PDB entry 5DRY | X-ray diffraction, 2.41 A resolution | chain A

[Chain A]
Molecule: Histone-lysine N-methyltransferase, H3 lysine-79 specific
Organism: Homo sapiens
Notes: EC 2.1.1.43
Reference sequence: Q8TEK3 (DOT1L_HUMAN); residues 2-333 here = UniProt positions 2-333
Chain sequence (334 residues; numbered 0 to 333; the number before each row is that of its first residue; numbering starts at 0):
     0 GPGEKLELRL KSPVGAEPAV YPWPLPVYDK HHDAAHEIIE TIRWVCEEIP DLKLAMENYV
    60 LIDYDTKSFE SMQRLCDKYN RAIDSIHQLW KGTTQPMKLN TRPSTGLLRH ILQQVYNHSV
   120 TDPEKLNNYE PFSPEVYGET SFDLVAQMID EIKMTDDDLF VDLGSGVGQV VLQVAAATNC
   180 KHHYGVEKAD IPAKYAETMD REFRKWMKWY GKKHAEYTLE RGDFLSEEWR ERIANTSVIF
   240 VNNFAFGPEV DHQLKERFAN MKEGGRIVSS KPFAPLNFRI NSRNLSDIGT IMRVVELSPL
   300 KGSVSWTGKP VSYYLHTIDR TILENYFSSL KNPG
Not modelled in the structure: 0-4, 93-98, 301-303, 333
Differences from the reference sequence: expression tag (0-1); cloning artifact (333)
Ion coordination: K+ near Met55 (its only coordinating residue here)
Small-molecule neighbours: 5EK (N-[1-(2-chlorophenyl)-1H-indol-6-yl]-2-{[5-(2-chlorophenyl)-1H-tetrazol-1-yl]acetyl}hydrazinecarboxamide): Phe131, Ser132, Pro133, Tyr136, Ser140, Leu143, Val144, Met147, Asp161, Gly163, Ser164, Gly165, Val166, Gly167, Gln168, Val169, Phe239, Val240, Asn241, Val267, Ser268, Ser269, Tyr312
Curated features (UniProtKB/Swiss-Prot):
  - binding site (S-adenosyl-L-methionine): Tyr136 to Thr139, Phe159 to Gln168, Glu186, Asp222, Phe223
  - modified residue: Ser297 (Phosphoserine)
From the paper describing this entry:
  - binding site for 5EK: Phe131

[Summary]
Ligands of chain A: compound 5EK. From UniProt: 17 S-adenosyl-L-methionine-binding residues. From the paper: a
binding site for 5EK at Phe131.
Chain A is Histone-lysine N-methyltransferase, H3 lysine-79 specific (Homo sapiens); the structure, Crystal
structure of Dot1L in complex with inhibitor CPD3
[N-(1-(2-chlorophenyl)-1H-indol-6-yl)-2-(2-(5-(2-chlorophenyl)-1H-tetrazol-1-yl)acetyl)hydrazinecarboxamide],
was determined by X-ray diffraction, deposited together with 5DRT, 5DSX and 5DT2.
